Entry 7DMZ (electron microscopy, 4.30 A resolution (low resolution: residue-level contacts below are approximate; hydrogen-bond / salt-bridge calls are withheld)); this record covers chains D and E of the 6 polymer chains in the assembly.

# Chain D
Name: Tubulin alpha-1B chain
Organism: Sus scrofa
Reference sequence: Q2XVP4 (TBA1B_PIG); residues 1-451 here = UniProt positions 1-451
Sequence (451 residues; each row starts with the number of its first residue):
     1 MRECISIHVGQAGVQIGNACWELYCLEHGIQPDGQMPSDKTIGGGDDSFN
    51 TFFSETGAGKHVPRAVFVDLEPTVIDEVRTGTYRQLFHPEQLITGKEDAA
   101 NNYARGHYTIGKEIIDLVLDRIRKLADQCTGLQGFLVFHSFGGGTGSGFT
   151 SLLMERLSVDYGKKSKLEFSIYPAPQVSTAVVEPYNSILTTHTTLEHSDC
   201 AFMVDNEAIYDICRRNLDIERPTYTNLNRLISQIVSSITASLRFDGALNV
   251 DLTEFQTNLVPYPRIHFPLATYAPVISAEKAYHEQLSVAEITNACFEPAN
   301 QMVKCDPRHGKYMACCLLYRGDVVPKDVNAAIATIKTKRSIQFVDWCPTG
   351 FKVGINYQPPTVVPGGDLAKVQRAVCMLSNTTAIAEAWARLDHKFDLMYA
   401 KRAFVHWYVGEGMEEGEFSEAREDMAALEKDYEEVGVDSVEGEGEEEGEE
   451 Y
Disordered / not traced: 38-46, 438-451
Residues lining bound ligands:
  - phosphomethylphosphonic acid guanylate ester (G2P): Ala247, Leu248, Glu254
  - GTP (guanosine-5'-triphosphate): Gly10, Gln11, Ala12, Gln15, Ile16, Asp69, Glu71, Asp98, Ala99, Ala100, Ser140, Gly142, Gly143, Thr145, Ile171, Thr179, Glu183, Asn206, Tyr224, Asn228
Swiss-Prot annotation at these positions:
  - motif: Met1 to Cys4 (MREC motif)
  - active site: Glu254
  - binding site (GTP): Gly10, Gln11, Ala12, Gln15, Glu71, Ala99, Ser140, Gly143, Gly144, Thr145, Gly146, Thr179, Glu183, Asn206, Tyr224, Asn228, Leu252
  - binding site (Mg(2+)): Glu71
  - site: Tyr451 (Involved in polymerization)
  - modified residue: Lys40 (N6,N6,N6-trimethyllysine), Ser48 (Phosphoserine), Ser232 (Phosphoserine), Tyr282 (3'-nitrotyrosine), Arg339 (Omega-N-methylarginine), Ser439 (Phosphoserine), Glu443 (5-glutamyl polyglutamate), Glu445 (5-glutamyl polyglutamate), Tyr451 (3'-nitrotyrosine)
  - cross-link (Glycyl lysine isopeptide (Lys-Gly)): Lys326 (interchain with G-Cter in ubiquitin), Lys370 (interchain with G-Cter in ubiquitin)

# Chain E
Name: Tubulin beta chain
Organism: Sus scrofa
Reference sequence: P02554 (TBB_PIG); the author numbering skips numbers that UniProt does not, so the offset changes along the chain: 1-44 = UniProt 1-44; 47-360 = UniProt 45-358; 369-455 = UniProt 359-445
Sequence (445 residues; numbered 1 to 455; 10 numbers in that range are skipped by the numbering (no residue carries them; nothing is unmodelled there); the number before each row is that of its first residue):
     1 MREIVHIQAGQCGNQIGAKFWEVISDEHGIDPTGSYHGDSDLQL
    47 ERINVYYNEAAGNKYVPRAILVDLEPGTMDSVRSGPFGQIFRPDNFVFGQ
    97 SGAGNNWAKGHYTEGAELVDSVLDVVRKESESCDCLQGFQLTHSLGGGTG
   147 SGMGTLLISKIREEYPDRIMNTFSVVPSPKVSDTVVEPYNATLSVHQLVE
   197 NTDETYCIDNEALYDICFRTLKLTTPTYGDLNHLVSATMSGVTTCLRFPG
   247 QLNADLRKLAVNMVPFPRLHFFMPGFAPLTSRGSQQYRALTVPELTQQMF
   297 DAKNMMAACDPRHGRYLTVAAVFRGRMSMKEVDEQMLNVQNKNSSYFVEW
   347 IPNNVKTAVCDIPP
   369 RGLKMSATFIGNSTAIQELFKRISEQFTAMFRRKAFLHWYTGEGMDEMEF
   419 TEAESNMNDLVSEYQQYQDATADEQGEFEEEGEEDEA
Disordered / not traced: 437-455
Residues lining bound ligands:
  - phosphomethylphosphonic acid guanylate ester (G2P): Gly10, Gln11, Cys12, Gln15, Asp69, Glu71, Gly100, Asn101, Ser140, Gly142, Gly143, Gly144, Thr145, Gly146, Asp179, Asn206, Tyr224, Asn228
  - GTP (guanosine-5'-triphosphate): Gln247, Leu248, Asn249, Lys254
  - taccalonolide AJ (TAJ): Lys19, Leu217, Gly225, Asp226, His229, Arg278, Arg369, Leu371
Swiss-Prot annotation at these positions:
  - motif: Met1 to Ile4 (MREI motif)
  - binding site (GTP): Gln11, Glu71, Ser140, Gly144, Thr145, Gly146, Asn206, Asn228
  - binding site (Mg(2+)): Glu71
  - modified residue: Ser40 (Phosphoserine), Lys60 (N6-acetyllysine), Ser174 (Phosphoserine), Thr287 (Phosphothreonine), Thr292 (Phosphothreonine), Arg320 (Omega-N-methylarginine), Glu448 (5-glutamyl polyglutamate)
  - cross-link (Glycyl lysine isopeptide (Lys-Gly)): Lys60 (interchain with G-Cter in ubiquitin), Lys326 (interchain with G-Cter in ubiquitin)

# Chain D / chain E interface
Pairs across the interface (11; chain D residue first):
  Tyr282(D) with Ala56(E)
  His283(D) with Lys60(E); Val62(E); Gln85(E); Arg88(E)
  Glu284(D) with Ala56(E); Ala57(E); Arg88(E)
  Gln285(D) with Glu55(E); Ala56(E); Ala57(E)
Interface residues without a listed pair, chain E (10 interface residues in all): Asn54, Phe87, Pro89

# Overview
4 residues of chain D face 10 of chain E across their interface. Bound to chain D: GTP and
phosphomethylphosphonic acid guanylate ester. Chain E binds GTP, taccalonolide AJ and phosphomethylphosphonic
acid guanylate ester.
Here chain D is Tubulin alpha-1B chain and chain E is Tubulin beta chain, both from Sus scrofa. Entry 7DMZ
(GMPCPP microtubule complex) was determined by electron microscopy.
